Entry 4GIM (X-ray diffraction, 1.80 A resolution); this record covers chains A and B of the 3 polymer chains in the assembly.

[Chain A (and B)]
Name: Pseudouridine-5'-phosphate glycosidase
Source organism: Escherichia coli
Notes: EC 3.2.-.-; chain B of this document is another copy of the same molecule, construct and numbering; everything in this record applies to it too
UniProt: P33025 (PSUG_ECOLI); residues 1-312 here = UniProt positions 1-312
Chain sequence (335 residues; each row starts with the number of its first residue; numbers below 1 keep their minus sign (Met-22 is residue -22)):
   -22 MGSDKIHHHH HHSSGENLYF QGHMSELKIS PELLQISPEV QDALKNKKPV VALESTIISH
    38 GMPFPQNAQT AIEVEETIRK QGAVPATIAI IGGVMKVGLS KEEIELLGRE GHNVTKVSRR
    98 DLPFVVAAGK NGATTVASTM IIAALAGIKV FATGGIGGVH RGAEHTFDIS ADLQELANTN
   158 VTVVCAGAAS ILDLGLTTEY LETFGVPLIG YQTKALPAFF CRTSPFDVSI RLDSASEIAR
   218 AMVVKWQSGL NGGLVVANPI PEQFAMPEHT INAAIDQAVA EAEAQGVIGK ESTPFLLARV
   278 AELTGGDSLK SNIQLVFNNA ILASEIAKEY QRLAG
Disordered / not traced: -22 to 5, 312 (chain B: -22 to 4, 311-312)
Sequence notes: expression tag (-22 to 0); engineered mutation Ala166 (Lys in P33025)
Metal / ion sites: Mn2+ near Asp145 (its only coordinating residue here)
Residues lining bound ligands: pseudouridine-5'-monophosphate (PSU): Glu31, Thr33, Ile34, Gly38, Lys93, Ser95, Thr112, Val113, Ala114, Gly132, Gly134, His137, Ser147, Asp149, Phe196, Lys267, Thr270, Leu274, Asn289
Swiss-Prot annotation at these positions:
  - active site: Glu31 (Proton donor)
  - binding site (substrate): Lys93, Val113, Ser147 to Asp149
  - binding site (Mn(2+)): Asp145
  - mutagenesis: Glu31 (E31A: 7500-fold decrease in reaction rate while little change in substrate affinity), Lys93 (K93A: 17-fold decrease in reaction rate while modest decrease in substrate affinity), Asp149 (D149A: Loss of activity), Asn289 (N289A: 17-fold decrease in reaction rate while modest decrease in substrate affinity)
What the authors report for this chain:
  - Mn2+ coordination: Asp145
  - Mn2+ coordination through a water molecule: His137, Glu176, Glu179, Gly266
  - binding site for pseudouridine-5'-monophosphate: Glu31, His37, Gly38, Lys93, Ser95, Thr112, Val113, Gly132, Ser147, Ala148, Asp149, Ala166, Glu179, Asn289
  - catalytic residues: Glu31, Thr130, Gly131, Gly132, Asn289 (proposed by the authors, not directly observed)
  - mutagenesis - E31A (7500-fold), K93A (17-fold), N289A (17-fold): decreased catalytic activity
  - mutagenesis - D149A: abolished catalytic activity
  - mutagenesis - D149A: unchanged stability

[Interface between chain A and chain B]
Residue-residue contacts - 40 pairs, chain A then chain B:
  Val136(A) - Phe144(B)  hydrophobic
  Glu141(A) - Glu141(B)
  Glu141(A) - Phe144(B)
  Leu173(A) - His142(B)
  Leu173(A) - Thr143(B)
  Leu173(A) - Phe144(B)  hydrophobic
  Glu176(A) - Thr143(B)
  Glu176(A) - Phe144(B)
  Glu176(A) - Asp145(B)
  Glu179(A) - Arg97(B)  salt bridge
  Glu179(A) - Ala148(B)
  Thr180(A) - Ile146(B)  hydrogen bond (side chain-backbone)
  Thr180(A) - Ala148(B)
  Thr180(A) - Gln151(B)
  Thr180(A) - Tyr177(B)
  Phe181(A) - Gln151(B)
  Gly182(A) - Arg96(B)
  Gly182(A) - Arg97(B)
  Val183(A) - Arg97(B)
  Pro184(A) - Arg97(B)
  Pro184(A) - Phe101(B)  hydrophobic
  Ile186(A) - Phe101(B)  hydrophobic
  Ser206(A) - Arg97(B)
  Ile207(A) - Phe101(B)  hydrophobic
  Leu209(A) - Phe101(B)  hydrophobic
  Arg217(A) - Ala104(B)  hydrogen bond (side chain-backbone)
  Arg217(A) - Ala105(B)
  Ala218(A) - Pro100(B)
  Ala218(A) - Phe101(B)  hydrophobic
  Val221(A) - Pro100(B)
  Val221(A) - Val103(B)  hydrophobic
  Val221(A) - Ala104(B)  hydrophobic
  Lys222(A) - Pro100(B)
  Ser225(A) - Leu10(B)
  Ser225(A) - Met72(B)
  Ser225(A) - Leu122(B)
  Leu227(A) - Arg96(B)
  Leu227(A) - Leu99(B)  hydrophobic
  Leu227(A) - Ile118(B)  hydrophobic
  Asn228(A) - Arg96(B)
Also at the interface, not in a pair above, chain A (26 interface residues in all): Ala140, Ile146, Tyr177, Gln224, Leu231
Also at the interface, not in a pair above, chain B (24 interface residues in all): Ile6, Ser147, Gly266

[Summary]
26 residues of chain A and 24 residues of chain B are in contact, with 2 hydrogen bonds and 1 salt bridge.
Polar pairs include Glu179(A)-Arg97(B), Thr180(A)-Ile146(B) and Arg217(A)-Ala104(B). Ligands of chain A:
pseudouridine-5'-monophosphate. The paper reports catalytic residues Glu31(A), Thr130(A) and Gly131(A) among
others; E31A, K93A and N289A of chain A reduce catalytic activity.
Chain A and chain B are both Pseudouridine-5'-phosphate glycosidase (Escherichia coli); the structure, Crystal
Structure of Pseudouridine Monophosphate Glycosidase Complexed with Pseudouridine 5'-phosphate, was determined
by X-ray diffraction (same publication as 4GIJ, 4GIK and 4GIL).
